PDB entry 2R6G | X-ray diffraction, 2.80 A resolution | chains A and G of the 5 polymer chains in the assembly

# Chain A
Molecule: Maltose/maltodextrin import ATP-binding protein malK
From: Escherichia coli
Notes: EC 3.6.3.19
UniProt: Q1R3Q1 (MALK_ECOUT); residue numbers follow UniProt; this construct covers 1-371
Sequence (381 residues; each row starts with the number of its first residue):
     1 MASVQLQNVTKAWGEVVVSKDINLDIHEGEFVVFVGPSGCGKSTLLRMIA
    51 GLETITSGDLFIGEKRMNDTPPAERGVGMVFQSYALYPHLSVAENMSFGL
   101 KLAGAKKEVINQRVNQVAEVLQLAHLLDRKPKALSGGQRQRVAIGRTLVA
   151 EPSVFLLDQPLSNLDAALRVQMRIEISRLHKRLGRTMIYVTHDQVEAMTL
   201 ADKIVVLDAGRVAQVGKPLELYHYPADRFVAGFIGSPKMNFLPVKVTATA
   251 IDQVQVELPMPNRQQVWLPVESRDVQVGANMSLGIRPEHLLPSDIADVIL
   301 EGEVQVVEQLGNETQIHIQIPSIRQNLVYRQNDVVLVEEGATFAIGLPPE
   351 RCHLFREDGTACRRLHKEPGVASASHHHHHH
Unresolved in the structure: 1, 373-381
Differences from the reference sequence: engineered mutation Q159 (Glu in Q1R3Q1); expression tag (372-381)
UniProt features mapped onto this chain:
  - binding site (ATP): G36 to S43
Residues lining bound ligands:
  - ATP (adenosine-5'-triphosphate), molecule 1: W13, V16, V18, P37, S38, G39, C40, G41, K42, S43, T44, Q82, Q159, H192
  - ATP, molecule 2: L126, R129, A133, S135, G136, G137, Q138, N163

# Chain G
Molecule: Maltose transport system permease protein malG
From: Escherichia coli
UniProt: P68183 (MALG_ECOLI); residues 1-296 here = UniProt positions 1-296
Sequence (296 residues; each row starts with the number of its first residue):
     1 MAMVQPKSQKARLFITHLLLLLFIAAIMFPLLMVVAISLRQGNFATGSLI
    51 PEQISWDHWKLALGFSVEQADGRITPPPFPVLLWLWNSVKVAGISAIGIV
   101 ALSTTCAYAFARMRFPGKATLLKGMLIFQMFPAVLSLVALYALFDRLGEY
   151 IPFIGLNTHGGVIFAYLGGIALHVWTIKGYFETIDSSLEEAAALDGATPW
   201 QAFRLVLLPLSVPILAVVFILSFIAAITEVPVASLLLRDVNSYTLAVGMQ
   251 QYLNPQNYLWGDFAAAAVMSALPITIVFLLAQRWLVNGLTAGGVKG
Unresolved in the structure: 1-6, 68-73
UniProt features mapped onto this chain:
  - mutagenesis: E190 (E190A/C/K/L: Reduction of transport rate), A192 (A192D/S/L: Loss of transport and MalK dissociation from the membrane), G196 (G196A: No effect; G196P: Loss of transport and MalK dissociation from the membrane), P209 (P209A: No effect)

# Chain A / chain G interface
Residue-residue contacts (44):
  R47(A) with E190(G), salt bridge
  A50(A) with L194(G)
  L52(A) with E190(G); L194(G), hydrophobic
  P72(A) with L194(G)
  A73(A) with A193(G)
  V77(A) with L194(G)
  F81(A) with A191(G), hydrophobic; L194(G), hydrophobic
  S83(A) with V294(G); K295(G), hydrogen bond (side chain-backbone)
  Y84(A) with G293(G); K295(G)
  A85(A) with S187(G); L188(G); A191(G); G293(G), hydrogen bond (backbone-backbone)
  L86(A) with L188(G); G293(G), hydrogen bond (backbone-backbone)
  Y87(A) with L188(G); A191(G), hydrogen bond (side chain-backbone); A192(G), hydrogen bond (side chain-backbone); D195(G), hydrogen bond
  P88(A) with L210(G); L289(G); T290(G); A291(G); G293(G)
  H89(A) with L205(G), hydrogen bond (side chain-backbone); V206(G); P209(G); L210(G)
  F98(A) with D195(G); V206(G), hydrophobic
  G99(A) with D195(G)
  L102(A) with A197(G), hydrophobic; Q201(G); L205(G), hydrophobic
  P131(A) with G293(G)
  K132(A) with G288(G); A291(G)
  R146(A) with A191(G); D195(G)
  N163(A) with K295(G)
Interface residues without a listed pair, chain A (24 interface residues in all): M79, Q82, R139
Interface residues without a listed pair, chain G (23 interface residues in all): G196, G292

# In short
24 residues of chain A and 23 residues of chain G are in contact, with 7 hydrogen bonds and 1 salt bridge.
Polar contacts include R47(A)-E190(G), S83(A)-K295(G) and Y87(A)-A191(G). Bound to chain A: ATP.
Chain A is Maltose/maltodextrin import ATP-binding protein malK and chain G is Maltose transport system
permease protein malG, both from Escherichia coli; the structure, The Crystal Structure of the E. coli Maltose
Transporter, was determined by X-ray diffraction.
